PDB entry 7C97 | electron microscopy, 3.68 A resolution | chains A and B of the 11 polymer chains in the assembly

== Chain A (and B) ==
Name: DNA-directed RNA polymerase subunit alpha
From: Escherichia coli
Notes: EC 2.7.7.6; chain B of this document is another copy of the same molecule, construct and numbering; everything in this record applies to it too
UniProtKB: F4VJT6 (F4VJT6_ECOLX); numbering as in UniProt (aligned over 1-329)
Amino-acid sequence (329 residues; row label = number of the first residue in the row):
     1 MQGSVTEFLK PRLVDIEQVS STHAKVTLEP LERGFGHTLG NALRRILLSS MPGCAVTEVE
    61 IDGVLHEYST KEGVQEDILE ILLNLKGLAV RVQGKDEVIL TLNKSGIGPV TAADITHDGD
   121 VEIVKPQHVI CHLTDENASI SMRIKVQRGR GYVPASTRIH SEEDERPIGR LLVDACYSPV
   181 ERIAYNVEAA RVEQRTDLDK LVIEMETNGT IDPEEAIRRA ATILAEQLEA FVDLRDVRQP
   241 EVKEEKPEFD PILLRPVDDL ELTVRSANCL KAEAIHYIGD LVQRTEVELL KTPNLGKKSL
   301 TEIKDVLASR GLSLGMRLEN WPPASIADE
Disordered / not traced: 1-6, 237-329 (chain B: 1-5, 20-21, 234-329)

== Interface between chain A and chain B ==
Contacting residue pairs - 61 pairs, chain A then chain B:
  Glu7(A) with Arg150(B), salt bridge
  Phe8(A) with Ile223(B), hydrophobic
  Leu9(A) with Gln227(B)
  Lys10(A) with Glu226(B), salt bridge; Gln227(B); Glu229(B), salt bridge
  Pro11(A) with Gln227(B); Ala230(B)
  Arg12(A) with Ala230(B)
  Leu13(A) with Phe231(B), hydrophobic
  Leu28(A) with Phe231(B), hydrophobic
  Phe35(A) with Ile46(B), hydrophobic; Ser50(B); Ile223(B), hydrophobic; Gln227(B)
  His37(A) with Arg45(B)
  Thr38(A) with Arg45(B)
  Leu39(A) with Leu228(B), hydrophobic
  Arg45(A) with Gly34(B), hydrogen bond (side chain-backbone); His37(B); Thr38(B)
  Ile46(A) with Phe35(B), hydrophobic
  Ser50(A) with Phe8(B)
  Pro52(A) with Thr6(B)
  Arg150(A) with Thr6(B); Glu7(B); Phe8(B)
  Arg218(A) with Ala230(B); Phe231(B)
  Ala221(A) with Leu228(B); Phe231(B), hydrophobic; Val232(B)
  Thr222(A) with Val232(B); Asp233(B)
  Ile223(A) with Phe8(B), hydrophobic; Phe35(B), hydrophobic
  Leu224(A) with Leu228(B), hydrophobic
  Ala225(A) with Leu228(B); Val232(B), hydrophobic
  Glu226(A) with Lys10(B), hydrogen bond (backbone-side chain)
  Gln227(A) with Leu9(B), hydrogen bond (side chain-backbone); Leu31(B)
  Leu228(A) with Leu39(B), hydrophobic; Ala221(B); Leu224(B), hydrophobic
  Glu229(A) with Lys10(B), salt bridge
  Ala230(A) with Pro11(B), hydrophobic
  Phe231(A) with Leu28(B), hydrophobic; Leu39(B), hydrophobic; Leu43(B), hydrophobic; Ile217(B), hydrophobic; Arg218(B); Ala221(B), hydrophobic
  Val232(A) with Arg218(B); Ala221(B), hydrophobic
  Leu234(A) with Val14(B), hydrophobic; Glu214(B); Arg218(B)
  Arg235(A) with Arg12(B)
  Asp236(A) with Val14(B); Ile16(B)
Other interface residues (no listed pair), chain A (36 interface residues in all): Glu32, Asn41, Ala42
Other interface residues (no listed pair), chain B (42 interface residues in all): Val26, Glu32, Asn41, Ala42, Leu201, Thr222, Ala225

== Summary ==
Chain A and chain B form an interface of 36 and 42 residues respectively, with 3 hydrogen bonds and 4 salt
bridges. Among the polar pairs are Glu7(A)-Arg150(B), Lys10(A)-Glu226(B) and Lys10(A)-Glu229(B).
Chain A and chain B are both DNA-directed RNA polymerase subunit alpha (Escherichia coli); the structure,
Cryo-EM structure of an Escherichia coli RNAP-promoter open complex (RPo) with SspA, was determined by
electron microscopy.
